Entry 6UQ0 (X-ray diffraction, 3.56 A resolution); this record covers chains A and B of the 13 polymer chains in the assembly.

[Chain A]
Protein: DNA-directed RNA polymerase II subunit RPB1
Source organism: Saccharomyces cerevisiae (strain ATCC 204508 / S288c)
Notes: EC 2.7.7.6
UniProt: P04050 (RPB1_YEAST); numbering as in UniProt (aligned over 1-1733)
Amino-acid sequence (1733 residues; numbered 1 to 1733; the number before each row is that of its first residue):
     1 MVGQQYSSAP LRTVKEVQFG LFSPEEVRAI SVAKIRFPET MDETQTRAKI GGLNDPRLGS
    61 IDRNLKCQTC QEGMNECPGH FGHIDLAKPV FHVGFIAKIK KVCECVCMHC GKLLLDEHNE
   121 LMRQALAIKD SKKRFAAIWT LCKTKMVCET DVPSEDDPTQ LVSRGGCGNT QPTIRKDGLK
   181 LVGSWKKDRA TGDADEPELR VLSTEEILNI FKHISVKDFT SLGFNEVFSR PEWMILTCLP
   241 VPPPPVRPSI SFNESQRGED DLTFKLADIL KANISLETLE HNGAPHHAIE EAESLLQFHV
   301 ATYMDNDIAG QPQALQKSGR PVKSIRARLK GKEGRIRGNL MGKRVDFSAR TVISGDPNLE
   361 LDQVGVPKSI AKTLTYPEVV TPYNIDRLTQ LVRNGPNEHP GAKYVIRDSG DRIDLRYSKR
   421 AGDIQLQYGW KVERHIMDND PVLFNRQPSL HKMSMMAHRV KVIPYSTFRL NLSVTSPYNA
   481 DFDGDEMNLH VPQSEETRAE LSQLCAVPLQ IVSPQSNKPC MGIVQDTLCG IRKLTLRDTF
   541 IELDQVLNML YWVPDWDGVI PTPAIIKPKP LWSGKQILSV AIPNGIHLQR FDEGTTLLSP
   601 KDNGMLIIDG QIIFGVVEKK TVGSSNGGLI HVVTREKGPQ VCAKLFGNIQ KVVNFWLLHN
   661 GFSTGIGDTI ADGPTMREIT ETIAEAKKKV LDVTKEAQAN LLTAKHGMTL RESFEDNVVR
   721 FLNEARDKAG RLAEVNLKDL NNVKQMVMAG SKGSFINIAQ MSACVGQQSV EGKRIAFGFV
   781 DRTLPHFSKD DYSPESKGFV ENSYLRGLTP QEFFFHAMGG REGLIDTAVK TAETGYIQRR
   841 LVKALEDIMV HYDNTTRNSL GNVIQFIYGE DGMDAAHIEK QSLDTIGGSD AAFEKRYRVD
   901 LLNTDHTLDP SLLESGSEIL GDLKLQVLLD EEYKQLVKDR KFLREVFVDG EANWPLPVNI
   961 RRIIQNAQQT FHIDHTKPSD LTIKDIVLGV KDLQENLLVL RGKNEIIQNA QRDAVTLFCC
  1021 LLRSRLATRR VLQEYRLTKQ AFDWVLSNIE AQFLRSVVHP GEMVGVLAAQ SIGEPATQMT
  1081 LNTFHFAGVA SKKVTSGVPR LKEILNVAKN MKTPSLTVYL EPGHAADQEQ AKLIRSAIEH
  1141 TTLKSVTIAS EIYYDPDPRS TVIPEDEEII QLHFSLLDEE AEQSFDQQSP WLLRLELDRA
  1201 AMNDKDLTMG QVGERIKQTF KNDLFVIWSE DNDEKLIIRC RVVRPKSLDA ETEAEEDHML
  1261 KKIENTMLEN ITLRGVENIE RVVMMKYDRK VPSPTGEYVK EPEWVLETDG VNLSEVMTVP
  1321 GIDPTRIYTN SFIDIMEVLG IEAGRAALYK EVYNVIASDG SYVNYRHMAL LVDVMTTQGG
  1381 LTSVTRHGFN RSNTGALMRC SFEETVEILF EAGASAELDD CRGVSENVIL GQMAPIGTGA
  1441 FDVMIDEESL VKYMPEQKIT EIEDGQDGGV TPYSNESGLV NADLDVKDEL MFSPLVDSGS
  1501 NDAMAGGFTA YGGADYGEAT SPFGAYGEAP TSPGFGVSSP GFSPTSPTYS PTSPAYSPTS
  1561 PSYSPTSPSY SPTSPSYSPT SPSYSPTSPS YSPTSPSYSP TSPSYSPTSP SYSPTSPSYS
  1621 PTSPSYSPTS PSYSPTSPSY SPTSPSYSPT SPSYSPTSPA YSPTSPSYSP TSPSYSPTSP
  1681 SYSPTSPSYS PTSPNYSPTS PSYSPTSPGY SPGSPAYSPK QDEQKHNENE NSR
Disordered / not traced: 1-2, 154-160, 187-198, 250-256, 1082-1091, 1177-1186, 1244-1256, 1447-1733
Metal / ion sites: Zn2+ site 1: C70, C77, H80; Zn2+ site 2: C107, C148, C167; Mg2+: D483, D485 (shared with 1 residue of chain R)
Curated features (UniProtKB/Swiss-Prot):
  - region: P248 to D260 (Lid loop), N306 to K323 (Rudder loop), P810 to E822 (Bridging helix)
  - binding site (Zn(2+)): C67, C70, C77, H80, C107, C110, C148, C167
  - binding site (Mg(2+)): D481, D483, D485
  - modified residue: T1471 (Phosphothreonine)
  - cross-link (Glycyl lysine isopeptide (Lys-Gly)): K695 (interchain with G-Cter in ubiquitin), K1246 (interchain with G-Cter in ubiquitin), K1350 (interchain with G-Cter in ubiquitin)
  - natural variant: S1653 to P1659 (deletion: In strain: A364A)
  - mutagenesis: K1246 (K1246R: Impairs ubiquitination during transcription stress)
Reported in the primary citation:
  - binding site for Template strand DNA: R337, P448, T831

[Chain B]
Protein: DNA-directed RNA polymerase II subunit RPB2
Source organism: Saccharomyces cerevisiae (strain ATCC 204508 / S288c)
Notes: EC 2.7.7.6
UniProt: P08518 (RPB2_YEAST); residues 1-1224 here = UniProt positions 1-1224
Amino-acid sequence (1224 residues; each row starts with the number of its first residue):
     1 MSDLANSEKY YDEDPYGFED ESAPITAEDS WAVISAFFRE KGLVSQQLDS FNQFVDYTLQ
    61 DIICEDSTLI LEQLAQHTTE SDNISRKYEI SFGKIYVTKP MVNESDGVTH ALYPQEARLR
   121 NLTYSSGLFV DVKKRTYEAI DVPGRELKYE LIAEESEDDS ESGKVFIGRL PIMLRSKNCY
   181 LSEATESDLY KLKECPFDMG GYFIINGSEK VLIAQERSAG NIVQVFKKAA PSPISHVAEI
   241 RSALEKGSRF ISTLQVKLYG REGSSARTIK ATLPYIKQDI PIVIIFRALG IIPDGEILEH
   301 ICYDVNDWQM LEMLKPCVED GFVIQDRETA LDFIGRRGTA LGIKKEKRIQ YAKDILQKEF
   361 LPHITQLEGF ESRKAFFLGY MINRLLLCAL DRKDQDDRDH FGKKRLDLAG PLLAQLFKTL
   421 FKKLTKDIFR YMQRTVEEAH DFNMKLAINA KTITSGLKYA LATGNWGEQK KAMSSRAGVS
   481 QVLNRYTYSS TLSHLRRTNT PIGRDGKLAK PRQLHNTHWG LVCPAETPEG QACGLVKNLS
   541 LMSCISVGTD PMPIITFLSE WGMEPLEDYV PHQSPDATRV FVNGVWHGVH RNPARLMETL
   601 RTLRRKGDIN PEVSMIRDIR EKELKIFTDA GRVYRPLFIV EDDESLGHKE LKVRKGHIAK
   661 LMATEYQDIE GGFEDVEEYT WSSLLNEGLV EYIDAEEEES ILIAMQPEDL EPAEANEEND
   721 LDVDPAKRIR VSHHATTFTH CEIHPSMILG VAASIIPFPD HNQSPRNTYQ SAMGKQAMGV
   781 FLTNYNVRMD TMANILYYPQ KPLGTTRAME YLKFRELPAG QNAIVAIACY SGYNQEDSMI
   841 MNQSSIDRGL FRSLFFRSYM DQEKKYGMSI TETFEKPQRT NTLRMKHGTY DKLDDDGLIA
   901 PGVRVSGEDV IIGKTTPISP DEEELGQRTA YHSKRDASTP LRSTENGIVD QVLVTTNQDG
   961 LKFVKVRVRT TKIPQIGDKF ASRHGQKGTI GITYRREDMP FTAEGIVPDL IINPHAIPSR
  1021 MTVAHLIECL LSKVAALSGN EGDASPFTDI TVEGISKLLR EHGYQSRGFE VMYNGHTGKK
  1081 LMAQIFFGPT YYQRLRHMVD DKIHARARGP MQVLTRQPVE GRSRDGGLRF GEMERDCMIA
  1141 HGAASFLKER LMEASDAFRV HICGICGLMT VIAKLNHNQF ECKGCDNKID IYQIHIPYAA
  1201 KLLFQELMAM NITPRLYTDR SRDF
Disordered / not traced: 1-19, 76-85, 139-161, 338-344, 439-445, 503-508, 644-646, 669-676, 715-720, 919-929, 1222-1224
Metal / ion sites: Zn2+: C1163, C1166, C1182, C1185

[Interface between chain A and chain B]
Contacting residue pairs (376):
  Q4(A) with R1159(B), hydrogen bond (backbone-side chain)
  Q5(A) with R1159(B), hydrogen bond (backbone-side chain); L1175(B)
  Y6(A) with R1159(B)
  S7(A) with R1159(B); H1161(B); Q1193(B)
  S8(A) with N1178(B); F1180(B)
  A9(A) with I1191(B); Y1192(B), hydrophobic; Q1193(B), hydrogen bond (backbone-side chain)
  P10(A) with I1191(B); Q1193(B), hydrogen bond (backbone-side chain)
  L11(A) with Q1193(B); H1195(B)
  R12(A) with Y1192(B); Q1193(B); I1194(B); T1218(B)
  T13(A) with T1218(B)
  K15(A) with T1218(B), hydrogen bond (side chain-backbone); D1219(B); R1220(B), hydrogen bond (backbone-side chain)
  E16(A) with Y1217(B); R1220(B); S1221(B), hydrogen bond (side chain-backbone)
  V17(A) with R1215(B)
  Q18(A) with T1213(B); P1214(B); R1215(B), hydrogen bond (backbone-backbone)
  F19(A) with T1213(B); P1214(B), hydrophobic
  G20(A) with T1213(B), hydrogen bond (backbone-side chain); R1215(B)
  L21(A) with N1211(B); I1212(B), hydrophobic
  F22(A) with M1208(B); N1211(B), hydrogen bond (backbone-side chain); T1213(B)
  A29(A) with K1183(B); G1184(B), hydrogen bond (backbone-backbone)
  I30(A) with T1170(B); K1183(B)
  S31(A) with K1183(B)
  T69(A) with K1174(B)
  C70(A) with I1172(B), hydrophobic; A1173(B); K1174(B)
  Q71(A) with K1174(B); N1176(B)
  E72(A) with L1175(B)
  M74(A) with R1116(B), hydrogen bond (backbone-side chain)
  N75(A) with R1116(B), hydrogen bond (backbone-side chain); F1158(B)
  E76(A) with F1158(B); R1159(B), salt bridge
  P78(A) with K1201(B); Q1205(B), hydrogen bond (backbone-side chain)
  F81(A) with Q1205(B); M1208(B), hydrophobic; A1209(B)
  H92(A) with M1210(B), hydrogen bond (side chain-backbone)
  L236(A) with N1211(B)
  P240(A) with M1208(B); A1209(B)
  P242(A) with A1209(B), hydrophobic
  P243(A) with Q1205(B)
  P245(A) with L1114(B); Y1198(B); K1201(B)
  V246(A) with L1114(B)
  Y303(A) with A1209(B)
  M304(A) with M1210(B)
  S318(A) with Q469(B)
  G319(A) with K471(B)
  I325(A) with E1206(B); M1210(B), hydrophobic
  R328(A) with E1206(B), salt bridge
  L329(A) with L1203(B), hydrophobic; E1206(B)
  R335(A) with L1202(B); E1206(B), salt bridge
  I336(A) with L1203(B), hydrophobic
  R337(A) with E1132(B), salt bridge
  G338(A) with R1129(B), hydrogen bond (backbone-side chain)
  N339(A) with T1115(B); Q1117(B), hydrogen bond (backbone-side chain); A1199(B)
  L340(A) with A1200(B), hydrophobic; L1203(B), hydrophobic
  M341(A) with E1132(B); R1135(B)
  G342(A) with R1129(B), hydrogen bond (backbone-side chain); F1130(B)
  K343(A) with Q1117(B); F1130(B), hydrogen bond (backbone-backbone); L1151(B), hydrogen bond (side chain-backbone); S1155(B); D1156(B), salt bridge; P1197(B)
  R344(A) with Q1117(B), hydrogen bond (backbone-side chain); P1118(B); V1119(B); E1120(B); G1121(B); G1127(B), hydrogen bond (side chain-backbone); L1128(B); R1129(B); S1155(B), hydrogen bond (backbone-side chain)
  V345(A) with G1127(B); L1128(B), hydrogen bond (backbone-backbone); F1130(B), hydrophobic; R1150(B); A1154(B)
  D346(A) with R1106(B), salt bridge; A1107(B); R1150(B), hydrogen bond (backbone-side chain); A1154(B), hydrogen bond (backbone-backbone)
  F347(A) with R1106(B), hydrogen bond (backbone-backbone); A1107(B); R1150(B)
  S348(A) with A1105(B); R1106(B), hydrogen bond (backbone-backbone); L1128(B), hydrogen bond (side chain-backbone)
  A349(A) with H1104(B); A1105(B), hydrophobic
  R350(A) with K1102(B); I1103(B); H1104(B), hydrogen bond (backbone-backbone); L1128(B)
  T351(A) with I1103(B)
  V352(A) with G977(B); T989(B); V1099(B), hydrophobic; K1102(B)
  S354(A) with T989(B); I990(B), hydrogen bond (side chain-backbone); G991(B)
  G355(A) with Y833(B)
  D356(A) with Y833(B), hydrogen bond
  P357(A) with S831(B); G832(B); Y833(B)
  N358(A) with Y833(B), hydrogen bond
  I370(A) with A1105(B), hydrophobic
  T373(A) with A1105(B); A1107(B)
  L374(A) with R1106(B)
  Y404(A) with R1108(B)
  R412(A) with R1108(B)
  E433(A) with R1108(B), salt bridge
  L443(A) with F1146(B), hydrophobic
  N445(A) with E1134(B)
  Q447(A) with R1129(B); E1134(B)
  S449(A) with M1133(B); E1134(B), hydrogen bond; C1137(B)
  H451(A) with C1137(B), hydrogen bond (backbone-side chain)
  K452(A) with C1137(B); A1140(B); H1141(B), hydrogen bond (backbone-side chain)
  M455(A) with E1134(B); C1137(B), hydrophobic; M1138(B), hydrophobic; H1141(B)
  Y465(A) with I976(B), hydrophobic
  S466(A) with Q975(B); V1099(B); D1100(B), hydrogen bond; I1103(B)
  T467(A) with I976(B); G977(B)
  R469(A) with Y833(B); I976(B); G991(B), hydrogen bond (side chain-backbone)
  L472(A) with Q835(B)
  T475(A) with E836(B), hydrogen bond
  A480(A) with E836(B)
  D481(A) with E836(B)
  F482(A) with Q835(B); E836(B), hydrogen bond (backbone-backbone); D837(B); S838(B), hydrogen bond (backbone-backbone); G988(B); T989(B)
  D483(A) with D837(B); K979(B), hydrogen bond (backbone-side chain); K987(B), salt bridge; G988(B); T989(B)
  G484(A) with T989(B)
  E486(A) with K1102(B), salt bridge
  N488(A) with L1128(B)
  H490(A) with R1129(B); F1130(B); R1150(B), hydrogen bond
  V491(A) with R1150(B), hydrogen bond (backbone-side chain)
  P492(A) with E1149(B)
  Q493(A) with E1149(B), hydrogen bond (backbone-side chain)
  S494(A) with E1149(B), hydrogen bond
  T497(A) with F1146(B); E1149(B), hydrogen bond
  E500(A) with A1143(B); A1144(B); S1145(B), hydrogen bond; F1146(B)
  L501(A) with F1146(B), hydrophobic
  L504(A) with H1141(B)
  C505(A) with M1138(B), hydrophobic; H1141(B)
  Q510(A) with H1141(B), hydrogen bond
  Q525(A) with Q835(B); E836(B), hydrogen bond; H1015(B)
  D526(A) with C829(B), hydrogen bond; Q835(B), hydrogen bond; N1013(B), hydrogen bond; H1015(B)
  C529(A) with H1015(B)
  Q545(A) with K1079(B), hydrogen bond
  L658(A) with Y830(B); N1074(B); L1081(B)
  H659(A) with N1074(B), hydrogen bond; T1077(B), hydrogen bond; L1081(B)
  N660(A) with L1081(B); M1082(B), hydrogen bond (backbone-backbone); A1083(B), hydrogen bond (backbone-backbone)
  G661(A) with L1081(B); A1083(B)
  F662(A) with A828(B); C829(B), hydrogen bond (backbone-backbone); A1083(B), hydrophobic; I1085(B)
  S663(A) with I827(B), hydrogen bond (side chain-backbone); A828(B); P1014(B); I1085(B); F1086(B), hydrogen bond (side chain-backbone)
  T664(A) with I827(B); P1014(B); I1017(B); L1026(B); F1086(B)
  G665(A) with F1069(B); F1086(B)
  I666(A) with L1026(B), hydrophobic; L1030(B), hydrophobic
  G667(A) with R1067(B)
  D668(A) with F1069(B)
  I670(A) with R1067(B)
  M746(A) with P1014(B); H1015(B), hydrogen bond; P1018(B), hydrophobic
  S751(A) with H1015(B)
  K752(A) with H1015(B); P1018(B); S1019(B)
  N757(A) with P1018(B); M1021(B)
  Q760(A) with M1021(B)
  M761(A) with M1021(B), hydrophobic; V1023(B), hydrophobic
  E771(A) with K510(B)
  A776(A) with N516(B)
  G778(A) with H515(B); N516(B)
  F779(A) with N516(B); T517(B); E698(B); E699(B)
  V780(A) with E699(B), hydrogen bond (backbone-side chain)
  R782(A) with E698(B), hydrogen bond (side chain-backbone); E699(B), hydrogen bond (side chain-backbone); I701(B), hydrogen bond (side chain-backbone); L702(B)
  T783(A) with N516(B), hydrogen bond (backbone-side chain)
  P785(A) with E698(B); I701(B); L702(B); I703(B), hydrogen bond (backbone-backbone)
  H786(A) with W519(B), hydrogen bond; L702(B); I703(B); A704(B); M705(B); E742(B)
  F787(A) with L702(B)
  S788(A) with A735(B)
  E795(A) with V731(B)
  E801(A) with I729(B)
  N802(A) with R728(B); I729(B), hydrogen bond (side chain-backbone)
  Y804(A) with H761(B); Q763(B); M1021(B), hydrophobic
  L805(A) with H761(B)
  R806(A) with P725(B), hydrogen bond (side chain-backbone); A726(B); K727(B); R728(B); H761(B), hydrogen bond (backbone-side chain)
  G807(A) with R728(B), hydrogen bond (backbone-side chain); D760(B); H761(B)
  L808(A) with R728(B), hydrogen bond (backbone-side chain); D760(B), hydrogen bond (backbone-backbone); F1047(B)
  T809(A) with R728(B); I729(B)
  P810(A) with W519(B); M705(B), hydrophobic; P745(B), hydrophobic; F1047(B), hydrophobic
  Q811(A) with M705(B)
  E812(A) with I729(B)
  F813(A) with L749(B), hydrophobic; N767(B); F1047(B), hydrophobic
  F814(A) with L514(B), hydrophobic; H515(B); W519(B), hydrophobic
  H816(A) with S764(B), hydrogen bond
  A817(A) with L514(B), hydrophobic; P524(B), hydrophobic
  M818(A) with L514(B); N516(B)
  G820(A) with S764(B)
  R821(A) with R512(B); L514(B); P524(B), hydrogen bond (side chain-backbone); A525(B); T527(B)
  L824(A) with P765(B), hydrophobic; T768(B); Y769(B)
  I825(A) with R512(B); C533(B), hydrophobic
  A828(A) with G530(B)
  Q838(A) with M1133(B)
  R839(A) with E1132(B), salt bridge
  V842(A) with D1136(B)
  E846(A) with R1135(B), salt bridge
  M1063(A) with I1139(B)
  V1066(A) with D1136(B); I1139(B), hydrophobic
  Q1070(A) with D1136(B); A1140(B)
  N1265(A) with G263(B), hydrogen bond (side chain-backbone); S264(B); S265(B)
  F1410(A) with M1210(B), hydrophobic; I1212(B)
  G1413(A) with I1212(B)
  D1420(A) with R1220(B), hydrogen bond (backbone-side chain)
  V1424(A) with I1139(B), hydrophobic
  S1425(A) with R1135(B), hydrogen bond
  V1428(A) with L1151(B), hydrophobic
  I1429(A) with P1197(B); A1200(B)
  L1430(A) with I1196(B); P1197(B)
  G1431(A) with K1148(B); M1152(B); P1197(B)
  M1433(A) with A1144(B), hydrophobic; S1145(B)
  A1434(A) with A1144(B)
  I1436(A) with I1139(B); G1142(B)
  G1437(A) with G1142(B)
  T1438(A) with G1142(B), hydrogen bond (backbone-backbone)
  G1439(A) with A1144(B)
Other interface residues (no listed pair), chain A (213 interface residues in all): V14, E26, Q68, G79, H80, F95, F228, P248, R326, I353, P448, E496, V524, D544, L657, T680, V743, I775, F777, L784, K789, F815, K843, K1144, K1261, K1262, E1269, V1406, L1409, A1414, Q1432
Other interface residues (no listed pair), chain B (194 interface residues in all): E262, E312, H400, Q513, H518, C523, G534, S700, R730, H733, I748, P759, N762, N834, R1020, V1052, E1053, K1080, Q1084, M1111, G1131, L1147, L1168, F1204, L1207, L1216

[Summary]
213 residues of chain A face 194 of chain B across their interface, with 81 hydrogen bonds and 11 salt
bridges. Polar pairs include E76(A)-R1159(B), R328(A)-E1206(B) and R335(A)-E1206(B). The paper reports a
binding site for Template strand DNA at R337(A), P448(A) and T831(A).
Here chain A is DNA-directed RNA polymerase II subunit RPB1 and chain B is DNA-directed RNA polymerase II
subunit RPB2, both from Saccharomyces cerevisiae (strain ATCC 204508 / S288c). Entry 6UQ0 (RNA polymerase II
elongation complex with 5-guanidinohydantoin lesion in state 4) was determined by X-ray diffraction together
with 6UPX, 6UPY, 6UPZ, 6UQ1, 6UQ2 and 6UQ3 from the same study.
